7TKK - chains W and X of the 27 polymer chains in the assembly; structure by electron microscopy, 7.30 A resolution (low resolution: residue-level contacts below are approximate; hydrogen-bond / salt-bridge calls are withheld).

[Chain W]
Molecule: ATP synthase subunit f
Organism: Saccharomyces cerevisiae
UniProtKB: Q06405 (ATPK_YEAST); residues 1-95 here correspond to UniProt positions 7-101 (UniProt number = residue number + 6)
Chain sequence (95 residues; each row starts with the number of its first residue):
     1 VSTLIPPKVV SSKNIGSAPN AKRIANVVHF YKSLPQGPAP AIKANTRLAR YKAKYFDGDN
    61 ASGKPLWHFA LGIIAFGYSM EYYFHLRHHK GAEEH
Disordered / not traced: 86-95

[Chain X]
Molecule: ATP synthase subunit H
Organism: Saccharomyces cerevisiae
UniProtKB: Q12349 (ATP14_YEAST); residues 1-92 here correspond to UniProt positions 33-124 (UniProt number = residue number + 32)
Chain sequence (92 residues; numbered 1 to 92; the number before each row is that of its first residue):
     1 NVIQDLYLRE LKDTKLAPST LQDAEGNVKP WNPPQKPNLP ELELQGPEAL KAYTEQNVET
    61 AHVAKESEEG ESEPIEEDWL VLDDAEETKE SH
Disordered / not traced: 63-92

[Interface between chain W and chain X]
Contacting residue pairs (6):
  V1(W) with E43(X)
  I5(W) with N57(X)
  P6(W) with V58(X)
  S12(W) with A61(X); H62(X)
  G16(W) with H62(X)
Also at the interface, not in a pair above, chain W (7 interface residues in all): V9, K13

[Summary]
Chain W and chain X form an interface of 7 and 5 residues respectively.
Chain W is ATP synthase subunit f and chain X is ATP synthase subunit H, both from Saccharomyces cerevisiae;
the structure, Yeast ATP synthase State 2catalytic(e) with 10 mM ATP backbone model, was determined by
electron microscopy (same publication as 7TJS, 7TJT, 7TJU, 7TJV, 7TJW, 7TJX and 30 further entries).
